PDB entry 9LC0 | electron microscopy, 3.20 A resolution | chains F and H of the 24 polymer chains in the assembly

Chain F:
Protein: 60 kDa protein
Organism: Enterobacteria phage N4
UniProtKB: A0MZE8 (A0MZE8_BPN4); residue numbers follow UniProt; this construct covers 1-556
Sequence (556 residues; row label = number of the first residue in the row):
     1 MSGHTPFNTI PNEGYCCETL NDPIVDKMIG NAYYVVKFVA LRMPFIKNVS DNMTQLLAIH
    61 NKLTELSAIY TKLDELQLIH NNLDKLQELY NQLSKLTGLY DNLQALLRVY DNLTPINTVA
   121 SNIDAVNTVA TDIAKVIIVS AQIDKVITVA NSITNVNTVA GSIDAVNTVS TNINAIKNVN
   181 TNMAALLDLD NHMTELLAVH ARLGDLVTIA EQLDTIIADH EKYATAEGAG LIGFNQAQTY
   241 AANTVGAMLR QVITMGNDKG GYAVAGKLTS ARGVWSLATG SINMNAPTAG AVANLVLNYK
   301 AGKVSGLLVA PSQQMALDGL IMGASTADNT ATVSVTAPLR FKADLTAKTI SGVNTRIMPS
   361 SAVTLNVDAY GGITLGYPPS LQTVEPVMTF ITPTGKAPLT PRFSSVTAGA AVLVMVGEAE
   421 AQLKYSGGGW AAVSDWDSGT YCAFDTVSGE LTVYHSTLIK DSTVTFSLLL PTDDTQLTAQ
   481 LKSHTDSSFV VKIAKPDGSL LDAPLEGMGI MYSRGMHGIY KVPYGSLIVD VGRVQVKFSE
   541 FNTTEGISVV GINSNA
Not modelled in the structure: 1, 90-556

Chain H:
Protein: 30 kDa protein
Organism: Enterobacteria phage N4
UniProtKB: A0MZE9 (A0MZE9_BPN4); residues 1-236 here = UniProt positions 1-236
Sequence (236 residues; each row starts with the number of its first residue):
     1 MYYIEELFCR LANGVLNNTG IVTDDRGDIE DDSKPFIIVA ANEALTRLHG RFNMRNNNVV
    61 VEMQEGRTNY PLLAKYAVQS YDPNEVKCPF IMDLAGEKFA EDVIRILEVY DDKGRRRPLN
   121 DRNNPCSLFT PRPNVLQNNA PKAWEVLNVM YQAKHPKLST AEDGYNEIDI PDTLDPALDA
   181 YIAYRYYTSL NTPESSAKAA EYLSFYDSIC REVVEYDLTS DTEVDTNTLF RKRGWR

How chain F and chain H interact:
Contacting residue pairs (20):
  S2(F) - N120(H)
  S2(F) - F129(H)
  S2(F) - T130(H)
  S2(F) - P131(H)
  H4(F) - F129(H)
  H4(F) - Q137(H)
  H4(F) - N139(H)
  E13(F) - N123(H)
  E18(F) - K142(H)  salt bridge
  L20(F) - N139(H)
  L20(F) - A140(H)  hydrophobic
  D22(F) - N139(H)
  D22(F) - P141(H)
  P23(F) - N139(H)
  D26(F) - G66(H)
  D26(F) - R67(H)
  D26(F) - T68(H)  hydrogen bond
  D26(F) - N69(H)
  Y33(F) - E65(H)  hydrogen bond
  K37(F) - E65(H)  salt bridge
Interface residues without a listed pair, chain F (12 interface residues in all): G3, Y34
Interface residues without a listed pair, chain H (17 interface residues in all): K87, P125

In short:
12 residues of chain F face 17 of chain H across their interface; the contacts include 2 hydrogen bonds and 2
salt bridges. Among the polar pairs are E18(F)-K142(H), K37(F)-E65(H) and D26(F)-T68(H).
Chain F is 60 kDa protein and chain H is 30 kDa protein, both from Enterobacteria phage N4; the structure,
tail complex of mature phage N4, was determined by electron microscopy (same publication as 9LBZ, 9LC1 and
9LD7).
